8AS9 - chains A and C of the 4 polymer chains in the assembly; structure by X-ray diffraction, 3.40 A resolution.

[Chain A]
Protein: B-cell lymphoma 6 protein
Organism: Homo sapiens
Reference sequence: P41182 (BCL6_HUMAN); residues 6-129 here = UniProt positions 6-129
Chain sequence (137 residues; each row starts with the number of its first residue; numbers below 1 keep their minus sign (Gly-7 is residue -7)):
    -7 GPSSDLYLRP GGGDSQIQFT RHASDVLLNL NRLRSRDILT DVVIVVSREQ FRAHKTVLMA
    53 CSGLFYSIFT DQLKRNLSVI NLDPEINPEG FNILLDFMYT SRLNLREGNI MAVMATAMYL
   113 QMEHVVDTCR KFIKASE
Disordered / not traced: -7 to 6, 128-129
Construct notes: expression tag (-7 to 5); engineered mutation Gln8 (Cys in P41182), Arg67 (Cys in P41182), Asn84 (Cys in P41182)
Curated features (UniProtKB/Swiss-Prot):
  - mutagenesis: Asn21 (N21K: Abolishes interaction with NCOR2 and HDAC2, no effect on interaction with CTBP1 and transcriptional autoinhibition; when associated with A-116 and 376-Q--Q-379), Ser59 (S59A: Abolished ubiquitination by the SCF(FBXL17) complex), His116 (H116A: Abolishes interaction with NCOR2 and HDAC2, no effect on interaction with CTBP1 and transcriptional autoinhibition; when associated with K-21 and 376-Q--Q-379)

[Chain C]
Protein: Talin-1
Organism: Mus musculus
Reference sequence: P26039 (TLN1_MOUSE); residues 1359-1659 here = UniProt positions 1359-1659
Chain sequence (309 residues; row label = number of the first residue in the row):
  1351 GIDPFTKHGQ KECDNALRQL ETVRELLENP VQPINDMSYF GCLDSVMENS KVLGEAMTGI
  1411 SQNAKNGNLP EFGDAIATAS KALCGFTEAA AQAAYLVGVS DPNSQAGQQG LVEPTQFARA
  1471 NQAIQMACQS LGEPGCTQAQ VLSAATIVAK HTSALCNSCR LASARTANPT AKRQFVQSAK
  1531 EVANSTANLV KTIKALDGDF TEENRAQCRA ATAPLLEAVD NLSAFASNPE FSSVPAQISP
  1591 EGRAAMEPIV ISAKTMLESA GGLIQTARAL AVNPRDPPRW SVLAGHSRTV SDSIKKLITS
  1651 MRDKAPGQL
Disordered / not traced: 1351-1353
Construct notes: expression tag (1351-1358)
Curated features (UniProtKB/Swiss-Prot):
  - modified residue: Lys1544 (N6-acetyllysine)
  - mutagenesis: Gly1404 (G1404L: Does not affect focal adhesion (FA) formation, cell adhesion and spreading. Impairs the interaction with KANK1 and abrogates KANK1 association with FAs ...), Trp1630 (W1630A: Impairs the interaction with KANK1), Ser1641 (S1641E: Does not significantly affect the interaction with KANK1)
What the authors report for this chain:
  - mutagenesis - G1404L: abolished binding to KN-motif NCoR1 BBD fusion, Nuclear receptor corepressor 1

[How chain A and chain C interact]
Pairs across the interface - 9 pairs, chain A then chain C:
  Asn21(A) with Phe1390(C)
  Arg24(A) with Phe1390(C); Leu1393(C); Asp1394(C), salt bridge
  Leu25(A) with Phe1390(C), hydrophobic
  Arg28(A) with Arg1652(C), hydrogen bond (side chain-backbone); Ala1655(C); Gln1658(C)
  Ile30(A) with Gly1657(C)
Other interface residues (no listed pair), chain A (7 interface residues in all): Leu20, Ser27
Other interface residues (no listed pair), chain C (8 interface residues in all): Met1397

[Overview]
The interface between chain A and chain C involves 7 residues on one side and 8 on the other; the contacts
include 1 hydrogen bond and 1 salt bridge. Among the polar pairs are Arg24(A)-Asp1394(C) and
Arg28(A)-Arg1652(C). From the paper: G1404L of chain C abolishes binding to KN-motif NCoR1 BBD fusion, Nuclear
receptor corepressor 1.
Here chain A is B-cell lymphoma 6 protein (Homo sapiens) and chain C is Talin-1 (Mus musculus). Entry 8AS9
(Crystal structure of the talin-KANK1 complex) was determined by X-ray diffraction.
